PDB entry 4U1S | X-ray diffraction, 1.76 A resolution | chains A and B of the 3 polymer chains in the assembly

# Chain A
Protein: HLA class I histocompatibility antigen, B-81 alpha chain
Source organism: Homo sapiens
UniProt: Q31610 (1B81_HUMAN); residues 1-277 here correspond to UniProt positions 25-301 (UniProt number = residue number + 24)
Amino-acid sequence (278 residues; row label = number of the first residue in the row; numbering starts at 0):
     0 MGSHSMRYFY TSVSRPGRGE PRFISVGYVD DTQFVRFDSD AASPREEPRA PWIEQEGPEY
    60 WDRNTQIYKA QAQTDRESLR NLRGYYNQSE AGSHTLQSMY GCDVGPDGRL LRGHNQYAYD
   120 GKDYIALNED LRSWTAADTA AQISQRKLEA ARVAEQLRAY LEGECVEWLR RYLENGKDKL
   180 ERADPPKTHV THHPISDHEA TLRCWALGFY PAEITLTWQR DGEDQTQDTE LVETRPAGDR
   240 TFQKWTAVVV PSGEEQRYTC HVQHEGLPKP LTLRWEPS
Differences from the reference sequence: initiating methionine (0)
Disulfides: Cys-101/Cys-164, Cys-203/Cys-259

# Chain B
Protein: Beta-2-microglobulin
Source organism: Homo sapiens
UniProt: P61769 (B2MG_HUMAN); residues 1-99 here correspond to UniProt positions 21-119 (UniProt number = residue number + 20)
Amino-acid sequence (100 residues; numbered 0 to 99; the number before each row is that of its first residue; numbering starts at 0):
     0 MIQRTPKIQV YSRHPAENGK SNFLNCYVSG FHPSDIEVDL LKNGERIEKV EHSDLSFSKD
    60 WSFYLLYYTE FTPTEKDEYA CRVNHVTLSQ PKIVKWDRDM
Differences from the reference sequence: initiating methionine (0)
Disulfides: Cys-25/Cys-80
Swiss-Prot annotation at these positions:
  - modified residue: Gln-2 (Pyrrolidone carboxylic acid)
  - glycosylation: Ile-1 (N-linked (Glc) (glycation) isoleucine), Lys-19 (N-linked (Glc) (glycation) lysine), Lys-41 (N-linked (Glc) (glycation) lysine), Lys-48 (N-linked (Glc) (glycation) lysine), Lys-58 (N-linked (Glc) (glycation) lysine), Lys-91 (N-linked (Glc) (glycation) lysine), Lys-94 (N-linked (Glc) (glycation) lysine)

# Chain A / chain B interface
Residue-residue contacts - 55 pairs, chain A then chain B:
  Phe-8(A) / Ser-55(B)
  Phe-8(A) / Phe-56(B)  hydrophobic
  Tyr-9(A) / Phe-56(B)
  Thr-10(A) / Leu-54(B)
  Thr-10(A) / Phe-56(B)
  Thr-10(A) / Phe-62(B)
  Val-12(A) / Ser-33(B)
  Ile-23(A) / Leu-54(B)  hydrophobic
  Val-25(A) / Asp-53(B)
  Val-25(A) / Leu-54(B)
  Val-25(A) / Ser-55(B)
  Tyr-27(A) / Ser-55(B)
  Tyr-27(A) / Tyr-63(B)  hydrogen bond
  Gln-32(A) / Asp-53(B)  hydrogen bond
  Arg-35(A) / Asp-53(B)  salt bridge
  Arg-48(A) / Asp-53(B)  salt bridge
  Gln-96(A) / His-31(B)  hydrogen bond
  Gln-96(A) / Phe-56(B)
  Gln-96(A) / Trp-60(B)  hydrogen bond (side chain-backbone)
  Gln-96(A) / Phe-62(B)
  Ser-97(A) / Phe-56(B)
  Gln-115(A) / Trp-60(B)
  Tyr-116(A) / Trp-60(B)
  Ala-117(A) / Trp-60(B)  hydrophobic
  Asp-119(A) / Ile-1(B)
  Asp-119(A) / His-31(B)
  Gly-120(A) / Arg-3(B)  hydrogen bond (backbone-side chain)
  Gly-120(A) / His-31(B)
  Lys-121(A) / Met-0(B)  hydrogen bond
  Asp-122(A) / Trp-60(B)  hydrogen bond
  His-192(A) / Asp-98(B)
  Arg-202(A) / Asp-98(B)  hydrogen bond (side chain-backbone)
  Arg-202(A) / Met-99(B)
  Trp-204(A) / Asp-98(B)
  Trp-204(A) / Met-99(B)
  Val-231(A) / Gln-8(B)
  Glu-232(A) / Lys-6(B)  salt bridge
  Glu-232(A) / Gln-8(B)
  Glu-232(A) / Tyr-26(B)  hydrogen bond
  Glu-232(A) / Ser-28(B)  hydrogen bond
  Thr-233(A) / Tyr-26(B)
  Arg-234(A) / Gln-8(B)
  Arg-234(A) / Tyr-10(B)
  Arg-234(A) / Met-99(B)  hydrogen bond (side chain-backbone)
  Pro-235(A) / Tyr-10(B)  hydrogen bond (backbone-side chain)
  Pro-235(A) / Asn-24(B)
  Pro-235(A) / Tyr-26(B)
  Ala-236(A) / Arg-12(B)  hydrogen bond (backbone-side chain)
  Ala-236(A) / Asn-24(B)
  Gly-237(A) / Arg-12(B)  hydrogen bond (backbone-side chain)
  Asp-238(A) / Arg-12(B)
  Gln-242(A) / Tyr-10(B)
  Gln-242(A) / Ser-11(B)  hydrogen bond (side chain-backbone)
  Gln-242(A) / Arg-12(B)  hydrogen bond (side chain-backbone)
  Trp-244(A) / Met-99(B)  hydrogen bond (side chain-backbone)
Also at the interface, not in a pair above, chain A (35 interface residues in all): Arg-17, Thr-94, Met-98
Also at the interface, not in a pair above, chain B (26 interface residues in all): His-13, Asp-34, Asp-59, Leu-65

# Overview
Chain A and chain B form an interface of 35 and 26 residues respectively; the contacts include 17 hydrogen
bonds and 3 salt bridges. Among the polar pairs are Arg-35(A)/Asp-53(B), Arg-48(A)/Asp-53(B) and
Glu-232(A)/Lys-6(B).
Here chain A is HLA class I histocompatibility antigen, B-81 alpha chain and chain B is Beta-2-microglobulin,
both from Homo sapiens. Entry 4U1S (HLA class I micropolymorphisms determine peptide-HLA landscape and dictate
differential HIV-1 escape through identical epitopes) was determined by X-ray diffraction (same publication as
4U1H, 4U1I, 4U1J, 4U1K, 4U1L, 4U1M and 4U1N).
